Entry 6SUQ (X-ray diffraction, 3.70 A resolution); this record covers chain A.

[Chain A]
Molecule: TcdB2, TccC3, Genome polyprotein
From: Photorhabdus luminescens
Notes: EC 3.4.-.-, 3.4.22.45, 3.6.4.-, 3.4.22.44, 2.7.7.48
Reference sequence: chimeric construct of Q8GF99, Q8GF97, P04517: residues 1-1474 from Q8GF99 (Q8GF99_PHOLU) positions 1-1474 (same numbers); residues 1480-2159 from Q8GF97 positions 1-680 (UniProt number = residue number - 1479); residues 2162-2397 from P04517 positions 2038-2273 (UniProt number = residue number - 124)
Chain sequence (2410 residues; numbered 1 to 2410; the number before each row is that of its first residue):
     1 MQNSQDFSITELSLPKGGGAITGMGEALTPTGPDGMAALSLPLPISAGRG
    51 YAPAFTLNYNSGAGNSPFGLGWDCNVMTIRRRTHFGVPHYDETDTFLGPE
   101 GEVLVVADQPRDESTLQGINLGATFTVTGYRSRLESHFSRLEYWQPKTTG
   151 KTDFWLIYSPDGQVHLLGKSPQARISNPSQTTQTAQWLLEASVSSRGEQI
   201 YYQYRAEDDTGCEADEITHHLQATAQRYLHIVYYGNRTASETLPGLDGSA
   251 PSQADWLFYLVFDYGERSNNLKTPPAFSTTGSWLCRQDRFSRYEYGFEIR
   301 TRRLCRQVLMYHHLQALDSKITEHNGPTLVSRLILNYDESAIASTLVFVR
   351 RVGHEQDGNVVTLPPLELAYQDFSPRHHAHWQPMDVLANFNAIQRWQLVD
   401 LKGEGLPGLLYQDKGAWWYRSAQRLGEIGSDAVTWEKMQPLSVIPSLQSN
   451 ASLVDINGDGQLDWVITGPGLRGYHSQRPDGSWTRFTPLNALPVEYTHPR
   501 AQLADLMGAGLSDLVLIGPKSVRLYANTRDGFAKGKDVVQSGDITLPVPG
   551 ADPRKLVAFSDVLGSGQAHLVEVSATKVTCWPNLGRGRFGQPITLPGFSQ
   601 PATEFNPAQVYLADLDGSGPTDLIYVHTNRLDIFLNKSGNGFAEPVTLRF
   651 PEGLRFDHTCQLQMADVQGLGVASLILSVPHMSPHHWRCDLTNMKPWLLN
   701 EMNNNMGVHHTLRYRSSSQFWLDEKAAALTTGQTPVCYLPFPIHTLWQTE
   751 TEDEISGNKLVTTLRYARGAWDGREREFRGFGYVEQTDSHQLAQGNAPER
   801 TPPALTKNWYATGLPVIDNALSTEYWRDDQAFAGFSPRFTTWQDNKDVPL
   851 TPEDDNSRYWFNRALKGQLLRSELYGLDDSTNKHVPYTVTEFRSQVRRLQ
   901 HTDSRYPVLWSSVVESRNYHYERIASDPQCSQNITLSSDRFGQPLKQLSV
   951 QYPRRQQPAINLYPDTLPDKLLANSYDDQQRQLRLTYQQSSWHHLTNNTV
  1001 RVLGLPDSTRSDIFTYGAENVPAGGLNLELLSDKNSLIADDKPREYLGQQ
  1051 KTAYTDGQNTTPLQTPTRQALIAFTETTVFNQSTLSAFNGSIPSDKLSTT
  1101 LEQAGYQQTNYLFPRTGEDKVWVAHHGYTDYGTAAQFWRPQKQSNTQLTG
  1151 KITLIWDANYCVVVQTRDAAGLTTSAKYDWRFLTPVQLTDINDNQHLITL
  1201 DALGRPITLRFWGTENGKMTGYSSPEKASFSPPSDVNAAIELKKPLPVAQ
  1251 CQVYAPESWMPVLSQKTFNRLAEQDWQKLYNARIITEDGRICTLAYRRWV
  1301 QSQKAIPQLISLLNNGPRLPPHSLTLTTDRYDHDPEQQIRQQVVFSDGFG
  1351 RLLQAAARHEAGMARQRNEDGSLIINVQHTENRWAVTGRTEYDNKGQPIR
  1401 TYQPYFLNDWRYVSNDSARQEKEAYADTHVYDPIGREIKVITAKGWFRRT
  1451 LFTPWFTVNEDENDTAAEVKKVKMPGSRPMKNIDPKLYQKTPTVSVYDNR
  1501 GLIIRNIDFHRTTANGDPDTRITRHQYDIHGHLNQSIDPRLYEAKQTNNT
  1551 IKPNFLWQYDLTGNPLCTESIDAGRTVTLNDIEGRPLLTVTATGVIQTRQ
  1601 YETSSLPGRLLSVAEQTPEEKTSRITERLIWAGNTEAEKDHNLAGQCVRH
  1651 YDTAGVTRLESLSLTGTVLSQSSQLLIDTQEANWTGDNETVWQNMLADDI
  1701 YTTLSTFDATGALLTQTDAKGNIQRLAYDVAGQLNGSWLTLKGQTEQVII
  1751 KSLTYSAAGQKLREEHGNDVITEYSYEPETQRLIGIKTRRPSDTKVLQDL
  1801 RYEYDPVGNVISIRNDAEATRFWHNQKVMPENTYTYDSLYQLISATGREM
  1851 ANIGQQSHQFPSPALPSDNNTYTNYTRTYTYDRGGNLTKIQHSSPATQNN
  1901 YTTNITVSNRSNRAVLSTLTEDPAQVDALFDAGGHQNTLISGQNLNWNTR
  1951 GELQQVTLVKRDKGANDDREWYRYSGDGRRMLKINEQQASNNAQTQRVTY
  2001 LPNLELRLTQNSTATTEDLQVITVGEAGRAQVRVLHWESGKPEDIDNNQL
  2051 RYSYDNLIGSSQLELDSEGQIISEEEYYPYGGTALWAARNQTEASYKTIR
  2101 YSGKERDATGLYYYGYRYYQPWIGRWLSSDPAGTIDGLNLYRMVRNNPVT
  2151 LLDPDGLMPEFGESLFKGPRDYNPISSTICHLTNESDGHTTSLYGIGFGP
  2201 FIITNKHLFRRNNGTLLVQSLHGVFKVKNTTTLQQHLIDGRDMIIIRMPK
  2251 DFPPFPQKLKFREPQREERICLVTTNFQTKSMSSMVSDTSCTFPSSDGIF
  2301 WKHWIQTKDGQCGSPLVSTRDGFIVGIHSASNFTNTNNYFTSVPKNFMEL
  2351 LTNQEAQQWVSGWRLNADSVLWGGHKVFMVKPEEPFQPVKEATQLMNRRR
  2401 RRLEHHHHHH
Unresolved in the structure: 1-12, 619, 1472-1481, 2158-2410
Differences from the reference sequence: linker (1475-1479, 2160-2161); conflict Val2380 (Ser2256 in P04517); expression tag (2398-2410)
Swiss-Prot annotation at these positions:
  - active site (For nuclear inclusion protein A activity): His2207, Asp2242, Cys2312
Disulfide bonds: Cys212-Cys285

[In short]
Curated annotation (UniProt) lists 3 active-site residues.
Chain A is TcdB2, TccC3, Genome polyprotein (Photorhabdus luminescens); the structure, Crystal Structure of
TcdB2-TccC3-TEV, was determined by X-ray diffraction (same publication as 6SUP).
